PDB entry 1FBO | X-ray diffraction, 2.30 A resolution | chain A

[Chain A]
Protein: Endo-1,4-beta-glucanase F
Organism: Clostridium cellulolyticum
Notes: EC 3.2.1.4; fragment: catalytic module
UniProt: P37698 (GUNF_CLOCE); residues 1-629 here correspond to UniProt positions 30-658 (UniProt number = residue number + 29)
Chain sequence (629 residues; each row starts with the number of its first residue):
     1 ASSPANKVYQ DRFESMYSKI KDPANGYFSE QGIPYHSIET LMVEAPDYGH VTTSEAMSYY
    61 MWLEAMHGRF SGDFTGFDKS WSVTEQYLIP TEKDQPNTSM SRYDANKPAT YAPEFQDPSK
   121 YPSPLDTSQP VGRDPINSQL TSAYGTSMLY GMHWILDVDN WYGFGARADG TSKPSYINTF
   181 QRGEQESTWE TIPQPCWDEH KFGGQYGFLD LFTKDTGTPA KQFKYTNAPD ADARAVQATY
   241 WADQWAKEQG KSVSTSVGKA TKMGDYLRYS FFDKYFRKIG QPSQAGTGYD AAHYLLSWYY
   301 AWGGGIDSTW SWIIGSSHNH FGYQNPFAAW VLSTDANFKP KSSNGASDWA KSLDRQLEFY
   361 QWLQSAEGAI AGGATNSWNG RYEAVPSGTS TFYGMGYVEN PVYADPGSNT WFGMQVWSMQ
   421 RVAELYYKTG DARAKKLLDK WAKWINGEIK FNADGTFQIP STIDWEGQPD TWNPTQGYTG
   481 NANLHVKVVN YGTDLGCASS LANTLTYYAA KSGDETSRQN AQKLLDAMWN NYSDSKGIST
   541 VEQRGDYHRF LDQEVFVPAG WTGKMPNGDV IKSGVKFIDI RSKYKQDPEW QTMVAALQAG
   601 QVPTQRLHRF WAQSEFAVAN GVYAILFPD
Ion coordination: Ca2+: Gln185, Glu190, Asp405

[Summary]
Gln185, Glu190 and Asp405 form the Ca2+ site.
Chain A is Endo-1,4-beta-glucanase F (Clostridium cellulolyticum); the structure, Crystal structure of the
cellulase CEL48F from C. cellulolyticum in complex with cellobiitol, was determined by X-ray diffraction
together with 1F9D, 1F9O, 1FAE and 1FBW from the same study.
